Entry 8C88 (X-ray diffraction, 2.75 A resolution); this record covers chains H and L of the 3 polymer chains in the assembly.

Chain H:
Name: Reaction center protein H chain
Source organism: Cereibacter sphaeroides 2.4.1
UniProt: P0C0Y7 (RCEH_CERSP); residues 9-250 here = UniProt positions 9-250
Amino-acid sequence (242 residues; row label = number of the first residue in the row):
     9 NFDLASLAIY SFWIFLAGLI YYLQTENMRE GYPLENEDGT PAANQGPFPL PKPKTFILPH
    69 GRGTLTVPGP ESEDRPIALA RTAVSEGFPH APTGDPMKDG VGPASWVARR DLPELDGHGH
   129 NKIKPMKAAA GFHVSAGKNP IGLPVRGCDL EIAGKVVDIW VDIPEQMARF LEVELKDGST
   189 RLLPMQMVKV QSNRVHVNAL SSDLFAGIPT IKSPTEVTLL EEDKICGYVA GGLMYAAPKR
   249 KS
Residues lining bound ligands: 18:1 lpa (NKP; (2R)-2-hydroxy-3-(phosphonooxy)propyl (9E)-octadec-9-enoate): Ile22, Phe23, Ala25, Gly26, Leu27, Tyr29, Tyr30

Chain L:
Name: Reaction center protein L chain
Source organism: Cereibacter sphaeroides 2.4.1
UniProt: P0C0Y8 (RCEL_CERSP); residues 1-281 here correspond to UniProt positions 2-282 (UniProt number = residue number + 1)
Amino-acid sequence (281 residues; each row starts with the number of its first residue):
     1 ALLSFERKYR VPGGTLVGGN LFDFWVGPFY VGFFGVATFF FAALGIILIA WSAVLQGTWN
    61 PQLISVYPPA LEYGLGGAPL AKGGLWQIIT ICATGAFVSW ALREVEICRK LGIGYHIPFA
   121 FAFAILAYLT LVLFRPVMMG AWGYAFPYGI WTHLDWVSNT GYTYGNFHYN PAHMIAITFF
   181 FTNALALALH GALVLSAANP EKGKEMRTPD HEDCFFRDLV GYSIGTLGIH RLGLLLSLSA
   241 VFFSALCMII TGTIWFDQWV DWWQWWVKLP WWANIPGGIN G
Construct notes: engineered mutation Thr178 (Ser179 in P0C0Y8), Cys214 (Thr215 in P0C0Y8)
Metal / ion sites: Fe ion: His190, His230 (shared with 3 residues of chain M)
Residues lining bound ligands:
  - bacteriochlorophyll a (BCL), molecule 1: Ile46, Ile49, Phe97, Tyr128, Leu131, Phe146, Ile150, Trp151, His153, Leu154, Val157
  - bacteriochlorophyll a (BCL), molecule 2: Phe97, Phe121, Ala124, Ile125, Ala127, Tyr128, Leu131, Trp156, Val157, Ser158, Thr160, Gly161, Tyr162, Asn166, Phe167, His168, His173, Ala176, Ile177, Phe180, Phe181, Val241, Ser244, Ala245, Cys247, Met248
  - bacteriochlorophyll a (BCL), molecule 3: Val157, Tyr162, His168, Phe181
  - bacteriochlorophyll a (BCL), molecule 4: His168, Met174, Ile177, Thr178, Phe181, Thr182, Leu185
  - bacteriopheophytin a (BPH), molecule 1: Thr38, Phe41, Ala42, Gly45, Ile49, Ile89, Cys92, Ala93, Ala96, Phe97, Trp100, Glu104, Ile117, Ala120, Phe121, Phe123, Ala124, Tyr128, Phe146, Tyr148, Gly149, Ile150, His153, Leu238, Val241
  - bacteriopheophytin a (BPH), molecule 2: Phe181, Ala184, Leu185, Ala188, Leu189, Phe216, Leu219, Val220
  - ubiquinone-10 (U10): Val26, Phe29, Tyr30, Val31, Gly35, Val36, Thr38, Phe39, Trp100, Arg103

How chain H and chain L interact:
Contacting residue pairs (60):
  Gly39(H) with Leu3(L); Ser4(L), hydrogen bond (backbone-backbone)
  Tyr40(H) with Leu3(L), hydrophobic
  Leu42(H) with Ala1(L), hydrophobic; Leu2(L); Leu3(L), hydrophobic
  Glu43(H) with Ala1(L); Leu2(L), hydrogen bond (backbone-backbone); Ser4(L)
  Glu45(H) with Arg10(L), salt bridge
  Ala50(H) with Ala1(L), hydrophobic
  Lys62(H) with Asn199(L), hydrogen bond
  Phe64(H) with Ala198(L); Met206(L), hydrophobic
  Ile65(H) with Glu205(L); Met206(L), hydrogen bond (backbone-backbone)
  Pro67(H) with Glu205(L); Met206(L)
  His68(H) with Glu205(L)
  Glu79(H) with Ser4(L)
  Glu81(H) with Ser4(L); Phe5(L); Lys8(L), salt bridge
  Ile85(H) with Arg7(L); Lys8(L)
  Leu87(H) with Arg7(L), hydrogen bond (backbone-side chain); Lys8(L); Val11(L), hydrophobic
  Gly95(H) with Phe24(L); Trp25(L), hydrogen bond (backbone-backbone)
  Pro97(H) with Arg10(L); Pro12(L); Asp23(L); Trp25(L), hydrophobic
  His98(H) with Arg7(L); Arg10(L), hydrogen bond (backbone-backbone); Val11(L); Pro12(L)
  Val109(H) with Lys8(L)
  Gly110(H) with Lys8(L), hydrogen bond (backbone-backbone); Tyr9(L); Val11(L)
  Pro111(H) with Val11(L); Lys110(L); Gly112(L)
  Ser113(H) with Lys8(L), hydrogen bond (side chain-backbone); Tyr9(L)
  Asp124(H) with Asp210(L)
  Gly125(H) with Thr208(L); Asp210(L), hydrogen bond (backbone-side chain)
  Pro172(H) with Asp210(L)
  Glu173(H) with Pro209(L); Thr226(L), hydrogen bond
  Met175(H) with Leu227(L), hydrophobic
  Ala238(H) with Gly112(L)
  Met242(H) with Pro12(L); Gly13(L); Arg109(L); Lys110(L)
  Tyr243(H) with Val11(L)
Other interface residues (no listed pair), chain H (39 interface residues in all): Glu38, Leu66, Arg83, Phe96, Pro100, Trp114, Val115, Leu123, Lys130
Other interface residues (no listed pair), chain L (29 interface residues in all): Gly14, Leu111

In short:
The interface between chain H and chain L involves 39 residues on one side and 29 on the other, with 11
hydrogen bonds and 2 salt bridges. Polar contacts include Glu45(H)-Arg10(L), Glu81(H)-Lys8(L) and
Lys62(H)-Asn199(L). Ligands of chain H: 18:1 lpa.
Chain H is Reaction center protein H chain and chain L is Reaction center protein L chain, both from
Cereibacter sphaeroides 2.4.1; the structure, Double mutant G(M19)C/T(L214)C structure of Photosynthetic
Reaction Center From Cereibacter sphaeroides strain RV, was determined by X-ray diffraction, deposited
together with 8C5X, 8C6K, 8C7C and 8C87.
